4X64 - chains A and T of the 23 polymer chains in the assembly; structure by X-ray diffraction, 3.35 A resolution.

# Chain A
Molecule: 16S rRNA
Organism: Thermus thermophilus HB8
Sequence (1522 nucleotides; numbered 0 to 1544 plus 19 insertion-coded residues; 42 numbers in that range are skipped by the numbering (no residue carries them; nothing is unmodelled there); the number before each row is that of its first residue; a row labelled like 190A-190L holds insertion residues (190A, then the next letters in order); numbering starts at 0):
     0 UUUGUUGGAGAGUUUGAUCCUGGCUCAGGGUGAACGCUGGCGGCGUGCCU
    50 AAGACAUGCAAGUCGUGCGGG
    73 CCGCGGGGUUUU
    88 ACUCCG
    95 UGGUC
   101 AGCGGCGGACGGGUGAGUAACGCGUGGGU
  129A G
   130 ACCUACCCGGAAGAGGGGGACAACCCGGGGAAACUCGGGCUAAUCCCCCA
   180 UGUGGACCCGC
190A-190L CCCUUGGGGUGU
   191 GUCCAAAGGGCUUU
   216 GCCCGCUUCCGGAUGGGCCCGCGUCCCAUCAGCUAGUUGGUGGGGUAAUG
   266 GCCCACCAAGGCGACGACGGGUAGCCGGUCUGAGAGGAUGGCCGGCCACA
   316 GGGGCACUGAGACACGGGCCCCACUCCUACGGGAGGCAGCAGUUAGGAAU
   366 CUUCCGCAAUGGGCGCAAGCCUGACGGAGCGACGCCGCUUGGAGGAAGAA
   416 GCCCUUCGGGGUGUAAACUCCUGAA
   442 CCCGGGACGAAACCCCCGACGA
   474 GGGGACUGACGGUACCGGG
   494 GUAAUAGCGCCGGCCAACUCCGUGCCAGCAGCCGCGGUAAUACGGAGGGC
   544 GCGAGCGUUACCCGGAUUCACUGGGCGUAAAGGGCGUGUAGGCGGCCUGG
   594 GGCGUCCCAUGUGAAAGACCACGGCUCAACCGUGGGGGAGCGUGGGAUAC
   644 GCUCAGGCUAGACGGUGGGAGAGGGUGGUGGAAUUCCCGGAGUAGCGGUG
   694 AAAUGCGCAGAUACCGGGAGGAACGCCGAUGGCGAAGGCAGCCACCUGGU
   744 CCACCCGUGACGCUGAGGCGCGAAAGCGUGGGGAGCAAACCGGAUUAGAU
   794 ACCCGGGUAGUCCACGCCCUAAACGAUGCGCGCUAGGUCUCUGGGUCU
   848 CCUGGGGGCCGAAGCUAACGCGUUAAGCGCGCCGCCUGGGGAGUACGGCC
   898 GCAAGGCUGAAACUCAAAGGAAUUGACGGGGGCCCGCACAAGCGGUGGAG
   948 CAUGUGGUUUAAUUCGAAGXAACGCGAAGAACCUUACCAGGCCUUGACAU
   998 GCUAGG
 1003A G
  1004 AACCCGGGUGAAAGCCUGGGGUGCCCC
1030A-1030D GCGA
  1031 GGGGAGCCCUAGCACAGGUGCUGCAUGGCCGUCGUCAGCUCGUGCCGUGA
  1081 GGUGUUGGGUUAAGUCCCGCAACGAGCGCAACCCCCGCCGUUAGUUGCCA
  1131 GCGGUUCGGCCGGGCACUCUAACGGGACUGCCCGCGAAA
  1171 GCGGGAGGAAGGAGGGGACGACGUCUGGUCAGCAUGGCCCUUACGGCCUG
  1221 GGCGACACACGUGCUACAAUGCCCACUACAAAGCGAUGCCACCCGGCAAC
  1271 GGGGAGCUAAUCGCAAAAAGGUGGGCCCAGUUCGGAUUGGGGUCUGCAAC
  1321 CCGACCCCAUGAAGCCGGAAUCGCUAGUAAUCGCGGAUCAG
 1361A C
  1362 CAUGCCGCGGUGAAUACGUUCCCGGGCCUUGUACACACXGCCXGUXACGC
  1412 CAUGGGAGCGGGCUCUACCCGAAGUCGCCGGG
  1446 AGCCUACGGG
  1459 CAGGCGCCGAGGGUAGGGCCCGUGACUGGGGCGAAGUCGUAACAAGGUAG
  1509 CUGUACCGGAAGGUGCGGCUGGAUCCACUCCUUUCU
Not modelled in the structure: 0-4, 1534-1538
Modified positions: PSU (pseudouridine-5'-monophosphate) at position 516, 7MG (7N-methyl-8-hydroguanosine-5'-monophosphate) at position 527, M2G (N2-dimethylguanosine-5'-monophosphate) at position 966, 5MC (5-methylcytidine-5'-monophosphate) at position 967, 2MG (2N-methylguanosine-5'-monophosphate) at position 1207, 5MC (5-methylcytidine-5'-monophosphate) at position 1400, 4OC (4n,o2'-methylcytidine-5'-monophosphate) at position 1402, 5MC (5-methylcytidine-5'-monophosphate) at position 1404, 5MC (5-methylcytidine-5'-monophosphate) at position 1407, UR3 (3-methyluridine-5'-monophoshate) at position 1498, MA6 (6N-dimethyladenosine-5'-monophoshate) at position 1518, MA6 (6N-dimethyladenosine-5'-monophoshate) at position 1519, PSU (pseudouridine-5'-monophosphate) at position 1540, PSU (pseudouridine-5'-monophosphate) at position 1541
Sequence notes: conflict C1534 (A132811 in 55771382), A1535 (C132812 in 55771382)
Ion coordination: Mg2+ site 1: U5, G6; Mg2+ site 2 near U12 (its only coordinating residue here); K+ site 1 near U14 (its only coordinating residue here); Mg2+ site 3 near G15 (its only coordinating residue here); Mg2+ site 4 near G21 (its only coordinating residue here); Mg2+ site 5 near G28 (its only coordinating residue here); Mg2+ site 6: G46, G394; Mg2+ site 7 near C48 (its only coordinating residue here); Mg2+ site 8 near A53 (its only coordinating residue here); Mg2+ site 9: G61, U62; Mg2+ site 10: G70, U98; Mg2+ site 11: U83, C1543, U1544; 99 more Mg2+ sites not listed; 17 more K+ sites not listed
Residues lining bound ligands:
  - paromomycin (PAR), molecule 1: G31, C47, C48, A50, A51, G52, A53, G113, U114, G115, A353, C355, A356, U358, U359, A360, G361, U365, C366
  - paromomycin (PAR), molecule 2: G567, G568, C569, G570, G575, G821, C822, C862, U863, G874, C875, C879
  - paromomycin (PAR), molecule 3: G610, A611, C612, A614, C615, A622, C623, C624, G625, U626
  - paromomycin (PAR), molecule 4: G661, G662, A663, G664, G666, G667, U740, G741, G742, U743
  - paromomycin (PAR), molecule 5: U669, G670, G671, U672, G673, G714, A715, A716, C717, C805, C806
  - paromomycin (PAR), molecule 6: 5MC_1404, G1405, U1406, 5MC_1407, A1408, C1409, G1489, C1490, G1491, A1492, A1493, G1494, U1495, C1496

# Chain T
Name: 30S ribosomal protein S20
Organism: Thermus thermophilus (strain HB8 / ATCC 27634 / DSM 579)
UniProtKB: P80380 (RS20_THET8); residues 8-106 here = UniProt positions 8-106
Sequence (99 residues; each row starts with the number of its first residue):
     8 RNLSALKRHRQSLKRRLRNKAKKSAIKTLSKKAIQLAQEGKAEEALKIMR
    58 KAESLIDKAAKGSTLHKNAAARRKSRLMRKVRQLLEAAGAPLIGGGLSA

# How chain A and chain T interact
Residue-residue contacts (98):
  A60(A) - Leu10(T)  sugar contact
  G61(A) - Leu10(T)  phosphate contact
  G102(A) - Arg17(T)  salt bridge to the phosphate
  C103(A) - Lys14(T)  phosphate contact
  C103(A) - Arg17(T)  salt bridge to the phosphate
  C103(A) - Lys21(T)  phosphate contact
  G104(A) - Lys14(T)  hydrogen bond to the base
  G104(A) - Gln18(T)  phosphate contact
  G104(A) - Lys21(T)  salt bridge to the phosphate
  G105(A) - Gln18(T)  phosphate contact
  G105(A) - Arg22(T)  salt bridge to the phosphate
  C106(A) - Arg15(T)  base contact
  G107(A) - Arg15(T)  hydrogen bond to the base
  G108(A) - Arg15(T)  base contact
  C132(A) - Lys74(T)  hydrogen bond to the phosphate
  C132(A) - Asn75(T)  phosphate contact
  U133(A) - Lys74(T)  salt bridge to the phosphate
  C175(A) - Arg25(T)  sugar contact
  C176(A) - Lys29(T)  salt bridge to the phosphate
  C177(A) - Lys65(T)  salt bridge to the phosphate
  C178(A) - Lys65(T)  salt bridge to the phosphate
  A185(A) - Glu60(T)  base contact
  A185(A) - Ala78(T)  sugar contact
  A185(A) - Lys81(T)  hydrogen bond to the base
  C186(A) - Ala78(T)  sugar contact
  C186(A) - Lys81(T)  sugar contact
  C186(A) - Ser82(T)  hydrogen bond to the phosphate
  C186(A) - Met85(T)  hydrogen bond to the sugar
  C187(A) - Ser82(T)  hydrogen bond to the phosphate
  C187(A) - Met85(T)  sugar contact
  C187(A) - Arg86(T)  sugar contact
  C187(A) - Arg89(T)  hydrogen bond to the sugar
  C187(A) - Leu104(T)  sugar contact
  C187(A) - Ser105(T)  hydrogen bond to the base
  C188(A) - Arg89(T)  hydrogen bond to the sugar
  C188(A) - Ser105(T)  hydrogen bond to the base
  C188(A) - Ala106(T)  sugar contact
  G190K(A) - Ser105(T)  base contact
  U190L(A) - Ser105(T)  hydrogen bond to the base
  U190L(A) - Ala106(T)  base contact
  G191(A) - Met85(T)  base contact
  G191(A) - Gly101(T)  hydrogen bond to the sugar
  G191(A) - Gly102(T)  hydrogen bond to the sugar
  G191(A) - Gly103(T)  hydrogen bond to the base
  G191(A) - Leu104(T)  sugar contact
  G191(A) - Ser105(T)  base contact
  U192(A) - Arg57(T)  sugar contact
  U192(A) - Glu60(T)  hydrogen bond to the sugar
  U192(A) - Gly102(T)  sugar contact
  U192(A) - Gly103(T)  sugar contact
  C193(A) - Glu60(T)  sugar contact
  C193(A) - Ser61(T)  hydrogen bond to the phosphate
  C193(A) - Asp64(T)  hydrogen bond to the sugar
  C194(A) - Ser61(T)  hydrogen bond to the phosphate
  C194(A) - Asp64(T)  sugar contact
  C194(A) - Lys65(T)  salt bridge to the phosphate
  C194(A) - Lys68(T)  phosphate contact
  A195(A) - Lys65(T)  phosphate contact
  A195(A) - Lys68(T)  salt bridge to the phosphate
  A196(A) - Lys68(T)  salt bridge to the phosphate
  G258(A) - Arg86(T)  salt bridge to the phosphate
  G259(A) - Arg83(T)  salt bridge to the phosphate
  G259(A) - Lys87(T)  salt bridge to the phosphate
  G260(A) - Arg83(T)  salt bridge to the phosphate
  U261(A) - Arg79(T)  salt bridge to the phosphate
  U261(A) - Arg80(T)  salt bridge to the phosphate
  U261(A) - Arg83(T)  base contact
  A262(A) - Lys74(T)  sugar contact
  A262(A) - Asn75(T)  hydrogen bond to the sugar
  A262(A) - Ala76(T)  phosphate contact
  A263(A) - Arg79(T)  salt bridge to the phosphate
  C322(A) - Ser19(T)  sugar contact
  C322(A) - Arg23(T)  sugar contact
  U323(A) - Ser19(T)  hydrogen bond to the sugar
  U323(A) - Arg22(T)  phosphate contact
  U323(A) - Arg23(T)  sugar contact
  U323(A) - Asn26(T)  hydrogen bond to the phosphate
  G324(A) - Arg22(T)  salt bridge to the phosphate
  G324(A) - Asn26(T)  hydrogen bond to the phosphate
  G324(A) - Ser70(T)  hydrogen bond to the phosphate
  A325(A) - Ser70(T)  phosphate contact
  G332(A) - Leu10(T)  phosphate contact
  G333(A) - His16(T)  sugar contact
  U1436(A) - Arg23(T)  salt bridge to the phosphate
  C1437(A) - Lys34(T)  salt bridge to the phosphate
  G1438(A) - Lys34(T)  salt bridge to the phosphate
  C1439(A) - Lys38(T)  salt bridge to the phosphate
  G1453(A) - Leu36(T)  sugar contact
  G1453(A) - Lys39(T)  hydrogen bond to the phosphate
  G1454(A) - Thr35(T)  sugar contact
  G1454(A) - Lys39(T)  salt bridge to the phosphate
  G1455(A) - Ala28(T)  phosphate contact
  G1455(A) - Ser31(T)  phosphate contact
  G1455(A) - Ala32(T)  sugar contact
  G1455(A) - Thr35(T)  hydrogen bond to the phosphate
  C1459(A) - Lys27(T)  phosphate contact
  C1459(A) - Ser31(T)  hydrogen bond to the phosphate
  A1460(A) - Lys27(T)  salt bridge to the phosphate
Also at the interface, not in a pair above, chain A (52 interface residues in all): C131, G184, A349, G350
Also at the interface, not in a pair above, chain T (51 interface residues in all): Arg8, Asn9, Leu24

# Summary
The interface between chain A and chain T involves 52 residues on one side and 51 on the other; the contacts
include 27 hydrogen bonds and 25 salt bridges. Polar pairs include G104(A)-Lys14(T), G107(A)-Arg15(T) and
A185(A)-Lys81(T). Bound to chain A: 6 copies of paromomycin.
Chain A is 16S rRNA (Thermus thermophilus HB8) and chain T is 30S ribosomal protein S20 (Thermus thermophilus
(strain HB8 / ATCC 27634 / DSM 579)); the structure, Crystal Structure of 30S ribosomal subunit from Thermus
thermophilus, was determined by X-ray diffraction, deposited together with 4X62, 4X65 and 4X66.
